PDB entry 2X3V | X-ray diffraction, 2.45 A resolution | chains A and B

# Chain A (and B)
Name: Protein kinase C and casein kinase substrate in neurons protein 1
Organism: Mus musculus
Notes: fragment: f-bar domain, residues 1-337; chain B of this document is another copy of the same molecule, construct and numbering; everything in this record applies to it too
UniProt: Q61644 (PACN1_MOUSE); residues 1-337 here = UniProt positions 1-337
Chain sequence (337 residues; row label = number of the first residue in the row):
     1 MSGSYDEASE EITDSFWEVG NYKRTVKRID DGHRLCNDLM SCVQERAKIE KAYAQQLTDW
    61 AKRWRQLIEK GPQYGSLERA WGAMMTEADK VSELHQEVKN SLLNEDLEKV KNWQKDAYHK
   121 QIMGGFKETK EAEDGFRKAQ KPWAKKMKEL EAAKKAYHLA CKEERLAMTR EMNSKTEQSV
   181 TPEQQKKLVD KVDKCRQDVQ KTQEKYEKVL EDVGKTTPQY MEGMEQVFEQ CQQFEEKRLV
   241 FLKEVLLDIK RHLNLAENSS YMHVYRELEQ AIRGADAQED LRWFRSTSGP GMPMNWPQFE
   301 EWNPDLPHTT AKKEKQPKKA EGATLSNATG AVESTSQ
Disordered / not traced: 1-13, 305-337 (chain B: 1-12, 305-337)
Swiss-Prot annotation at these positions:
  - modified residue: Ser2 (Phosphoserine), Ser76 (Phosphoserine), Thr181 (Phosphothreonine)
  - mutagenesis: Ile122 to Met123 (Increases membrane tubulation; Abolishes membrane tubulation. No effect on phospholipid binding), Lys127 (K127E: Abolishes membrane tubulation; when associated with E-130), Lys130 (K130E: Abolishes membrane tubulation; when associated with E-127), Lys145 to Lys148 (Abolishes membrane tubulation)
Reported in the primary citation:
  - mutagenesis - I122T/M123Q: unchanged binding to membrane phospholipid
  - mutagenesis - K127E/K130E: unchanged binding to SH3 domain
  - mutagenesis - K127E/K130E: unchanged binding to dynamin 1
  - mutagenesis - K145E/K146E/K148E: abolished binding to Protein kinase C and casein kinase substrate in neurons protein 1 (chain A)

# Interface between chain A and chain B
Pairs across the interface - 191 pairs, chain A then chain B:
  Asp14(A) - Met292(B)
  Ser15(A) - Met292(B)
  Ser15(A) - Pro293(B)  hydrogen bond (side chain-backbone)
  Phe16(A) - Ser288(B)
  Phe16(A) - Gly289(B)
  Phe16(A) - Pro290(B)  hydrophobic
  Phe16(A) - Met292(B)  hydrogen bond (backbone-side chain)
  Trp17(A) - Pro290(B)  hydrogen bond (side chain-backbone)
  Trp17(A) - Met292(B)
  Trp17(A) - Met294(B)  hydrophobic
  Trp17(A) - Trp296(B)  hydrophobic
  Glu18(A) - Met294(B)
  Arg24(A) - Ser288(B)  hydrogen bond (side chain-backbone)
  Arg24(A) - Met292(B)
  Thr25(A) - Phe284(B)
  Arg28(A) - Tyr74(B)  hydrogen bond
  Arg28(A) - Phe284(B)
  Asp31(A) - Pro72(B)
  Arg34(A) - Pro72(B)
  Leu35(A) - Pro72(B)
  Leu35(A) - Gln73(B)
  Asp38(A) - Trp64(B)
  Asp38(A) - Trp81(B)
  Leu39(A) - Trp81(B)
  Ser41(A) - Trp64(B)
  Cys42(A) - Trp60(B)  hydrogen bond (backbone-side chain)
  Cys42(A) - Trp64(B)
  Cys42(A) - Trp81(B)
  Cys42(A) - Met85(B)  hydrophobic
  Glu45(A) - Trp60(B)
  Glu45(A) - Arg63(B)  salt bridge
  Glu45(A) - Trp64(B)  hydrogen bond
  Arg46(A) - Leu57(B)
  Arg46(A) - Trp60(B)
  Arg46(A) - Glu87(B)  salt bridge
  Ile49(A) - Tyr53(B)  hydrophobic
  Ile49(A) - Gln56(B)
  Ile49(A) - Trp60(B)  hydrophobic
  Glu50(A) - Tyr53(B)  hydrogen bond
  Ala52(A) - Gln56(B)
  Tyr53(A) - Ile49(B)  hydrophobic
  Tyr53(A) - Glu50(B)  hydrogen bond
  Tyr53(A) - Tyr53(B)  hydrophobic
  Tyr53(A) - His95(B)
  Gln56(A) - Ile49(B)
  Gln56(A) - Ala52(B)
  Leu57(A) - Arg46(B)
  Trp60(A) - Cys42(B)  hydrogen bond (side chain-backbone)
  Trp60(A) - Glu45(B)
  Trp60(A) - Arg46(B)
  Trp60(A) - Ile49(B)  hydrophobic
  Arg63(A) - Glu45(B)  salt bridge
  Trp64(A) - Asp38(B)
  Trp64(A) - Ser41(B)
  Trp64(A) - Cys42(B)
  Trp64(A) - Glu45(B)  hydrogen bond
  Pro72(A) - Asp31(B)
  Pro72(A) - Arg34(B)
  Pro72(A) - Leu35(B)  hydrophobic
  Gln73(A) - Leu35(B)
  Gln73(A) - Arg238(B)  hydrogen bond
  Tyr74(A) - Arg28(B)  hydrogen bond
  Tyr74(A) - Glu235(B)  hydrogen bond
  Leu77(A) - Leu239(B)  hydrophobic
  Leu77(A) - Leu242(B)  hydrophobic
  Leu77(A) - Lys243(B)
  Trp81(A) - Asp38(B)
  Trp81(A) - Leu39(B)
  Trp81(A) - Cys42(B)
  Trp81(A) - Leu246(B)
  Met84(A) - Leu246(B)
  Met84(A) - Ile249(B)  hydrophobic
  Glu87(A) - Arg46(B)  salt bridge
  His95(A) - Tyr53(B)
  Trp143(A) - Trp296(B)  hydrophobic
  Leu150(A) - Pro297(B)  hydrophobic
  Lys154(A) - Glu300(B)  salt bridge
  Tyr157(A) - Phe299(B)
  Tyr157(A) - Glu300(B)
  His158(A) - Glu300(B)  hydrogen bond (side chain-backbone)
  His158(A) - Glu301(B)  hydrogen bond (side chain-backbone)
  His158(A) - Trp302(B)
  Cys161(A) - Trp302(B)  hydrophobic
  Lys162(A) - Trp302(B)
  Arg165(A) - Trp302(B)
  Tyr206(A) - Gln298(B)
  Tyr206(A) - Phe299(B)  hydrophobic
  Tyr206(A) - Glu300(B)  hydrogen bond (side chain-backbone)
  Glu207(A) - Phe299(B)
  Val213(A) - Pro297(B)  hydrophobic
  Tyr220(A) - Trp296(B)  hydrophobic
  Met221(A) - Trp296(B)  hydrophobic
  Glu225(A) - Arg285(B)  salt bridge
  Glu225(A) - Pro290(B)
  Phe228(A) - Arg285(B)
  Phe228(A) - Gly289(B)
  Phe228(A) - Pro290(B)
  Gln232(A) - Leu281(B)  hydrogen bond (side chain-backbone)
  Gln232(A) - Arg285(B)
  Glu235(A) - Tyr74(B)
  Glu235(A) - Leu281(B)
  Glu236(A) - Gln278(B)  hydrogen bond
  Glu236(A) - Leu281(B)
  Arg238(A) - Gln73(B)  hydrogen bond
  Leu239(A) - Leu77(B)
  Leu239(A) - Ala277(B)  hydrophobic
  Leu239(A) - Leu281(B)  hydrophobic
  Lys243(A) - Leu77(B)
  Lys243(A) - Ile272(B)
  Lys243(A) - Arg273(B)  hydrogen bond (side chain-backbone)
  Lys243(A) - Ala275(B)  hydrogen bond (side chain-backbone)
  Leu246(A) - Ala80(B)  hydrophobic
  Leu246(A) - Met84(B)
  Leu246(A) - Ile272(B)
  Leu247(A) - Ile272(B)  hydrophobic
  Ile249(A) - Met84(B)  hydrophobic
  Lys250(A) - Tyr265(B)
  Lys250(A) - Leu268(B)
  Lys250(A) - Glu269(B)  salt bridge
  Lys250(A) - Ile272(B)
  Leu253(A) - Glu87(B)
  Leu253(A) - Tyr261(B)
  Leu253(A) - Tyr265(B)  hydrophobic
  Asn254(A) - Tyr261(B)
  Asn254(A) - Tyr265(B)
  Leu255(A) - Tyr261(B)  hydrogen bond (backbone-side chain)
  Ala256(A) - Tyr261(B)
  Ala256(A) - Met262(B)  hydrophobic
  Tyr261(A) - Leu255(B)
  Tyr261(A) - Ala256(B)  hydrophobic
  Met262(A) - Ala256(B)  hydrophobic
  Tyr265(A) - Lys250(B)
  Tyr265(A) - Leu253(B)  hydrogen bond (side chain-backbone)
  Tyr265(A) - Asn254(B)
  Leu268(A) - Lys250(B)
  Glu269(A) - Lys250(B)  salt bridge
  Ile272(A) - Lys243(B)
  Ile272(A) - Leu246(B)
  Ile272(A) - Leu247(B)  hydrophobic
  Arg273(A) - Lys243(B)  hydrogen bond (backbone-side chain)
  Arg273(A) - Leu247(B)
  Ala275(A) - Lys243(B)  hydrogen bond (backbone-side chain)
  Ala277(A) - Leu239(B)  hydrophobic
  Gln278(A) - Glu236(B)  hydrogen bond
  Leu281(A) - Arg28(B)
  Leu281(A) - Gln232(B)
  Leu281(A) - Glu235(B)
  Leu281(A) - Glu236(B)
  Leu281(A) - Leu239(B)  hydrophobic
  Phe284(A) - Arg24(B)
  Phe284(A) - Thr25(B)
  Phe284(A) - Arg28(B)
  Arg285(A) - Glu225(B)  salt bridge
  Arg285(A) - Phe228(B)
  Ser288(A) - Phe16(B)
  Ser288(A) - Arg24(B)  hydrogen bond (backbone-side chain)
  Gly289(A) - Phe16(B)
  Pro290(A) - Phe16(B)
  Pro290(A) - Trp17(B)  hydrogen bond (backbone-side chain)
  Pro290(A) - Phe228(B)  hydrophobic
  Met292(A) - Asp14(B)
  Met292(A) - Ser15(B)
  Met292(A) - Phe16(B)  hydrogen bond (side chain-backbone)
  Met292(A) - Trp17(B)
  Met292(A) - Arg24(B)  hydrogen bond
  Pro293(A) - Ser15(B)  hydrogen bond (backbone-side chain)
  Met294(A) - Ser15(B)
  Met294(A) - Trp17(B)  hydrophobic
  Met294(A) - Glu18(B)
  Trp296(A) - Trp143(B)  hydrophobic
  Trp296(A) - Thr217(B)
  Trp296(A) - Tyr220(B)  hydrophobic
  Trp296(A) - Met221(B)  hydrophobic
  Pro297(A) - Met147(B)  hydrophobic
  Pro297(A) - Leu210(B)  hydrophobic
  Pro297(A) - Val213(B)  hydrophobic
  Gln298(A) - Tyr206(B)
  Gln298(A) - Leu210(B)
  Phe299(A) - Tyr157(B)
  Phe299(A) - Tyr206(B)  hydrophobic
  Phe299(A) - Leu210(B)
  Glu300(A) - Lys154(B)  salt bridge
  Glu300(A) - Tyr157(B)
  Glu300(A) - His158(B)  hydrogen bond (backbone-side chain)
  Glu300(A) - Tyr206(B)  hydrogen bond (backbone-side chain)
  Glu301(A) - Tyr157(B)  hydrogen bond
  Glu301(A) - His158(B)  hydrogen bond (backbone-side chain)
  Trp302(A) - His158(B)
  Trp302(A) - Cys161(B)  hydrophobic
  Trp302(A) - Lys162(B)
  Trp302(A) - Arg165(B)
Other interface residues (no listed pair), chain A (98 interface residues in all): Gly71, Ala80, Met147, Gln203, Leu210, Thr217, Glu229, Val240, Asp280
Other interface residues (no listed pair), chain B (99 interface residues in all): Gly71, Gln203, Glu207, Val240, Glu257, Asp280

# Summary
98 residues of chain A and 99 residues of chain B are in contact, with 36 hydrogen bonds and 10 salt bridges.
Polar contacts include Glu45(A)-Arg63(B), Arg46(A)-Glu87(B) and Lys154(A)-Glu300(B). The paper reports that
K145E/K146E/K148E of chain A abolish binding to Protein kinase C and casein kinase substrate in neurons
protein 1 (chain A); I122T/M123Q of chain A leave binding to membrane phospholipid unchanged.
Both chains are Protein kinase C and casein kinase substrate in neurons protein 1 (Mus musculus). Entry 2X3V
(Structure of The F-BAR Domain of Mouse Syndapin I) was determined by X-ray diffraction.
